8RAS - chains C and Z of the 23 polymer chains in the assembly; structure by electron microscopy, 2.62 A resolution.

[Chain C]
Molecule: DNA-directed RNA polymerase subunit beta
Organism: Sinapis alba
UniProt: A0A6C0M5W1 (A0A6C0M5W1_SINAL); residue numbers follow UniProt; this construct covers 1-1072
Chain sequence (1072 residues; row label = number of the first residue in the row):
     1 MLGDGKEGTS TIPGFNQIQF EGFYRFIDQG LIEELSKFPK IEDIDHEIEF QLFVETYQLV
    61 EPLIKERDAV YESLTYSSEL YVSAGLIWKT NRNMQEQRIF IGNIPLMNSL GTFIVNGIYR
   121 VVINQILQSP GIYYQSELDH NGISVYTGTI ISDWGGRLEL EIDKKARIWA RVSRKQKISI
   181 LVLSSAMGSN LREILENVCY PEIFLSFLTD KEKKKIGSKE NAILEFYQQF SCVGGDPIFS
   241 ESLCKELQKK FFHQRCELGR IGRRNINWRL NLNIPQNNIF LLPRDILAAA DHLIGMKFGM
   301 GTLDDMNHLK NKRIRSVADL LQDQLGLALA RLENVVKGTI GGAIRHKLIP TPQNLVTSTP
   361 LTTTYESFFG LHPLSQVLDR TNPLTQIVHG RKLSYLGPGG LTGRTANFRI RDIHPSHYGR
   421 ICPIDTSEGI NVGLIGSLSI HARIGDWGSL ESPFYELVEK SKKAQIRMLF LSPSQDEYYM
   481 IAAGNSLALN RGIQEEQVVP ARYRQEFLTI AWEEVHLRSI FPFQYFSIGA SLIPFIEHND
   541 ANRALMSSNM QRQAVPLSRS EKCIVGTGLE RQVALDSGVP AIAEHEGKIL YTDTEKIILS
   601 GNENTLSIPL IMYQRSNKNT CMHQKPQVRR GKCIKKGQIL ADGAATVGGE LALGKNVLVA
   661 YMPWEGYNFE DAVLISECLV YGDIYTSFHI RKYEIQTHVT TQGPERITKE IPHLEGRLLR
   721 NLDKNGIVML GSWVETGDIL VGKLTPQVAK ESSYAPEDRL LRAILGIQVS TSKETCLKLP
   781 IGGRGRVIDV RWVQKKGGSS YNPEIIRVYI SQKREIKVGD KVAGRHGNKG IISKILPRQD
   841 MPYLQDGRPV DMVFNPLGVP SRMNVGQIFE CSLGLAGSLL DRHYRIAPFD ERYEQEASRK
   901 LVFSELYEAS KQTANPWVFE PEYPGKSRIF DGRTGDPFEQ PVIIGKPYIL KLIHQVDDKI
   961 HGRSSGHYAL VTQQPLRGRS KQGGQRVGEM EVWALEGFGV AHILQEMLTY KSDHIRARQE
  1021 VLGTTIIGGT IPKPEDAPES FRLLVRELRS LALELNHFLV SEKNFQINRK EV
Unresolved in the structure: 1-7, 37-57, 82-99, 130-304, 331-360, 695-727, 736-782, 792-806
Differences from the reference sequence: conflict Phe-113 (Ser in A0A6C0M5W1), Val-657 (Ile in A0A6C0M5W1)

[Chain Z]
Molecule: 40-nt RNA strand
Sequence (40 nucleotides; row label = number of the first residue in the row):
     1 CCUGAUGAUU AAAUAAACCA AGGAUUUUAC CCGGCGCGCG
Unresolved in the structure: 1-30
Metal / ion sites: Mg2+: G40 (shared with 3 residues of chain D)

[Interface between chain C and chain Z]
Pairs across the interface - 15 pairs, chain C then chain Z:
  Gln-376(C) / G36(Z)  phosphate contact
  Glu-428(C) / C39(Z)  phosphate contact
  Asn-431(C) / C37(Z)  phosphate contact
  Arg-552(C) / G38(Z)  salt bridge to the phosphate
  Gln-553(C) / G38(Z)  phosphate contact
  Gln-553(C) / C39(Z)  hydrogen bond to the phosphate
  Lys-821(C) / C39(Z)  phosphate contact
  Lys-821(C) / G40(Z)  salt bridge to the phosphate
  Lys-829(C) / G40(Z)  salt bridge to the phosphate
  His-954(C) / G38(Z)  sugar contact
  His-954(C) / C39(Z)  sugar contact
  His-967(C) / C31(Z)  base contact
  Tyr-968(C) / C31(Z)  base contact
  Leu-970(C) / C31(Z)  sugar contact
  Leu-976(C) / C31(Z)  base contact
Interface residues without a listed pair, chain C (19 interface residues in all): Pro-373, Lys-392, Ser-427, Ile-435, Asn-549, Ala-969, Lys-981
Interface residues without a listed pair, chain Z (8 interface residues in all): C32, C35

[Overview]
19 residues of chain C and 8 residues of chain Z are in contact; the contacts include 1 hydrogen bond and 3
salt bridges. Polar contacts include Gln-553(C)/C39(Z), Arg-552(C)/G38(Z) and Lys-821(C)/G40(Z).
Here chain C is DNA-directed RNA polymerase subunit beta (Sinapis alba) and chain Z is a 40-nt RNA strand.
Entry 8RAS (Plastid-encoded RNA polymerase transcription elongation complex) was determined by electron
microscopy, deposited together with 8R5O, 8R6S and 8RDJ.
